Entry 8GPR (electron microscopy, 8.20 A resolution (very low resolution: no residue pairs are listed; an interface is given only as per-side residue counts)); this record covers chains A and D of the 4 polymer chains in the assembly.

Chain A (and D):
Molecule: Glutamate receptor
From: Rattus norvegicus
Notes: chain D of this document is another copy of the same molecule, construct and numbering; everything in this record applies to it too
UniProt: A0A0G2K830 (A0A0G2K830_RAT); residues 1-837 here correspond to UniProt positions 35-871 (UniProt number = residue number + 34)
Amino-acid sequence (841 residues; each row starts with the number of its first residue):
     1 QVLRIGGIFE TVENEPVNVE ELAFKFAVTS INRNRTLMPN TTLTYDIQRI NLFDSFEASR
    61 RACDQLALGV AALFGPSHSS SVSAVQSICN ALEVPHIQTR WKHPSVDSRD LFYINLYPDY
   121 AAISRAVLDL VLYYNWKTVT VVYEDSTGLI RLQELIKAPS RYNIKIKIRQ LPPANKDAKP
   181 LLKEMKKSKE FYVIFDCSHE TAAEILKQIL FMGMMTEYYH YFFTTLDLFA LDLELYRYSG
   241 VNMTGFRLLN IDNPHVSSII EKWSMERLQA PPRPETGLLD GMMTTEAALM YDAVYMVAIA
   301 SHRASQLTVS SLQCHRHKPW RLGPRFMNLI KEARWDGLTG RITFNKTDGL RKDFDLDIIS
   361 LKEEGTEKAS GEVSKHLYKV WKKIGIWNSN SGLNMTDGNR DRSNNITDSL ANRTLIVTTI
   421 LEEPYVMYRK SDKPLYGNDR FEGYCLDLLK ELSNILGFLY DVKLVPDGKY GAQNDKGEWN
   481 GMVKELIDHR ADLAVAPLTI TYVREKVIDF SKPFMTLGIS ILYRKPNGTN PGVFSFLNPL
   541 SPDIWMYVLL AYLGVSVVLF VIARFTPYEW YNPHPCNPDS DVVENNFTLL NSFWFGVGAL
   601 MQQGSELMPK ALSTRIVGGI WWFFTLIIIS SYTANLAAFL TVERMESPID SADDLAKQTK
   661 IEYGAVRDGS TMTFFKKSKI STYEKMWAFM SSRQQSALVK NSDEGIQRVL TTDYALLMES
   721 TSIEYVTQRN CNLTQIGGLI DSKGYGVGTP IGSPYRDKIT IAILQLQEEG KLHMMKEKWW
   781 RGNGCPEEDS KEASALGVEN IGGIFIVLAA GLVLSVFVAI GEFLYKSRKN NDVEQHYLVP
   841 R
Not modelled in the structure: 365-380, 527-531, 565-610, 647-650, 787-798, 821-841
Construct notes: engineered mutation Tyr552 (Cys586 in A0A0G2K830), Val557 (Cys591 in A0A0G2K830); expression tag (838-841)
Disulfides: Cys63-Cys314, Cys731-Cys785

Interface between chain A and chain D:
At this resolution (8 A) residue pairs are not listed: 30 residues of chain A and 25 of chain D lie at the interface.

Overview:
30 residues of chain A and 25 residues of chain D are in contact.
Both chains are Glutamate receptor (Rattus norvegicus). Entry 8GPR (GluK1-1a receptor captured in the
desensitized state) was determined by electron microscopy, deposited together with 7YSJ and 7YSV.
